PDB entry 7PLI | X-ray diffraction, 2.50 A resolution | chains D and B of the 4 polymer chains in the assembly

== Chain D ==
Molecule: 24-nt RNA strand
Sequence (24 nucleotides; each row starts with the number of its first residue; numbering starts at 0):
     0 XGGACAUAUG GCUGUUCGCC AUUU
Not modelled in the structure: 23
Modified / non-standard residues: POP (pyrophosphate) at position 0

== Chain B ==
Name: ATP-dependent RNA helicase DbpA
From: Escherichia coli (strain K12)
Notes: EC 3.6.4.13
UniProt: P21693 (DBPA_ECOLI); residue numbers follow UniProt; this construct covers 1-457
Amino-acid sequence (459 residues; each row starts with the number of its first residue; numbers below 1 keep their minus sign (Gly-1 is residue -1)):
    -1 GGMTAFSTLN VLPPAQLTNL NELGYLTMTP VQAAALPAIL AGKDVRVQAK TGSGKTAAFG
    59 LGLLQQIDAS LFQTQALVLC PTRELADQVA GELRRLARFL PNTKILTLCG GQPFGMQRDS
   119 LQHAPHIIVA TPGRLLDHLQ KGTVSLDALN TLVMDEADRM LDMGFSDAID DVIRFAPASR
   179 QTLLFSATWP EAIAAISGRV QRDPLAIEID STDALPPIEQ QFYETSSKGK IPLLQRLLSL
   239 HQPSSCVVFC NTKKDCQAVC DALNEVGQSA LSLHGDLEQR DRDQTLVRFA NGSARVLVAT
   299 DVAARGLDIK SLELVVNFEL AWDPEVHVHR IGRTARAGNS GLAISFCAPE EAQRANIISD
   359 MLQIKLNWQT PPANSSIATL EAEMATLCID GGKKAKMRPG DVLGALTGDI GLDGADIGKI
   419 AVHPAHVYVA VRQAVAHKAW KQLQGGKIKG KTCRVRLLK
Not modelled in the structure: -1 to 0, 372
Sequence notes: expression tag (-1 to 0)
Swiss-Prot annotation at these positions:
  - motif: Ala3 to Ala31 (Q motif), Asp153 to Asp156 (DEAD box)
  - binding site (ATP): Ala47 to Thr54
  - mutagenesis: Lys53 (K53A: Shows accumulation of partially-assembled 45S particles), Glu154 (E154A: Shows accumulation of partially-assembled 45S particles), Arg331 (R331A: Shows accumulation of partially-assembled 45S particles. Binds rRNA normally but is severely impaired in ATPase and helicase activities ...)
Residues lining bound ligands: ADP / beryllium trifluoride: Phe4, Gly22, Tyr23, Thr25, Met26, Thr27, Gln30, Lys48, Thr49, Gly50, Ser51, Gly52, Lys53, Thr54, Ala55, Gln86, Glu90, Glu154, Ala185, Gly304, Asp306, Lys308, Arg331, Arg334, Ala335
What the authors report for this chain:
  - binding site for the 24-nt RNA strand: Arg81, Thr129, Arg132, Arg280
  - binding site for the 24-nt RNA strand: Arg81, Thr129, Arg132, Arg280

== Interface between chain D and chain B ==
Contacting residue pairs - 38 pairs, chain D then chain B:
  G1(D) with Asn249(B), hydrogen bond to the sugar; Thr250(B), phosphate contact; Trp320(B), hydrogen bond to the sugar
  G2(D) with Asn249(B), sugar contact; Thr250(B), phosphate contact; Lys251(B), salt bridge to the phosphate; Thr298(B), hydrogen bond to the phosphate; Asp299(B), sugar contact; Val300(B), sugar contact
  A3(D) with Pro79(B), hydrogen bond to the sugar; Thr80(B), sugar contact; Gly162(B), base contact; Phe163(B), base contact; Lys251(B), salt bridge to the phosphate; His272(B), phosphate contact; Gly273(B), hydrogen bond to the phosphate; Thr298(B), hydrogen bond to the phosphate; Val300(B), phosphate contact
  C4(D) with Pro79(B), sugar contact; Thr80(B), phosphate contact; Arg81(B), hydrogen bond to the phosphate; Thr129(B), hydrogen bond to the phosphate; Pro130(B), sugar contact; Gly131(B), hydrogen bond to the sugar; Phe163(B), sugar contact; Arg280(B), salt bridge to the phosphate
  A5(D) with Arg81(B), salt bridge to the phosphate; Cys107(B), phosphate contact; Gly108(B), hydrogen bond to the phosphate; Thr129(B), hydrogen bond to the phosphate; Gly131(B), phosphate contact; Arg132(B), hydrogen bond to the sugar; Asp135(B), sugar contact; Gly273(B), base contact
  U6(D) with Arg81(B), salt bridge to the phosphate; Gly108(B), phosphate contact; Gly109(B), hydrogen bond to the phosphate; Arg132(B), salt bridge to the phosphate
Other interface residues (no listed pair), chain B (24 interface residues in all): Arg157

== Overview ==
6 residues of chain D and 24 residues of chain B are in contact; the contacts include 13 hydrogen bonds and 6
salt bridges. Polar pairs include G1(D)-Asn249(B), G1(D)-Trp320(B) and A3(D)-Pro79(B). Bound to chain B: ADP /
beryllium trifluoride. From the paper: a binding site for the 24-nt RNA strand at Arg81(B), Thr129(B) and
Arg132(B) among others.
Chain D is a 24-nt RNA strand and chain B is ATP-dependent RNA helicase DbpA (Escherichia coli (strain K12));
the structure, DEAD-box helicase DbpA bound to single stranded RNA and ADP/BeF3, was determined by X-ray
diffraction together with 7PMM and 7PMQ from the same study.
